6NY2 - chains D and Y of the 4 polymer chains in the assembly; structure by electron microscopy, 3.20 A resolution.

== Chain D ==
Molecule: DNA Non-target strand
Sequence (45 nucleotides; each row starts with the number of its first residue):
     1 CGGGATTTCA TCCTGCAGCA TCCCCGACCC GTATAACGAT ACATG
Unresolved in the structure: 36-45

== Chain Y ==
Name: CasX
From: Deltaproteobacteria bacterium
Notes: engineered mutation(s): D672A, E769A, D935A
UniProt: A0A357BT59 (A0A357BT59_9DELT); numbering as in UniProt; present here: 1-103, 186-828, 913-986
Sequence (986 residues; each row starts with the number of its first residue; X marks 166 residues of unknown identity (built as UNK)):
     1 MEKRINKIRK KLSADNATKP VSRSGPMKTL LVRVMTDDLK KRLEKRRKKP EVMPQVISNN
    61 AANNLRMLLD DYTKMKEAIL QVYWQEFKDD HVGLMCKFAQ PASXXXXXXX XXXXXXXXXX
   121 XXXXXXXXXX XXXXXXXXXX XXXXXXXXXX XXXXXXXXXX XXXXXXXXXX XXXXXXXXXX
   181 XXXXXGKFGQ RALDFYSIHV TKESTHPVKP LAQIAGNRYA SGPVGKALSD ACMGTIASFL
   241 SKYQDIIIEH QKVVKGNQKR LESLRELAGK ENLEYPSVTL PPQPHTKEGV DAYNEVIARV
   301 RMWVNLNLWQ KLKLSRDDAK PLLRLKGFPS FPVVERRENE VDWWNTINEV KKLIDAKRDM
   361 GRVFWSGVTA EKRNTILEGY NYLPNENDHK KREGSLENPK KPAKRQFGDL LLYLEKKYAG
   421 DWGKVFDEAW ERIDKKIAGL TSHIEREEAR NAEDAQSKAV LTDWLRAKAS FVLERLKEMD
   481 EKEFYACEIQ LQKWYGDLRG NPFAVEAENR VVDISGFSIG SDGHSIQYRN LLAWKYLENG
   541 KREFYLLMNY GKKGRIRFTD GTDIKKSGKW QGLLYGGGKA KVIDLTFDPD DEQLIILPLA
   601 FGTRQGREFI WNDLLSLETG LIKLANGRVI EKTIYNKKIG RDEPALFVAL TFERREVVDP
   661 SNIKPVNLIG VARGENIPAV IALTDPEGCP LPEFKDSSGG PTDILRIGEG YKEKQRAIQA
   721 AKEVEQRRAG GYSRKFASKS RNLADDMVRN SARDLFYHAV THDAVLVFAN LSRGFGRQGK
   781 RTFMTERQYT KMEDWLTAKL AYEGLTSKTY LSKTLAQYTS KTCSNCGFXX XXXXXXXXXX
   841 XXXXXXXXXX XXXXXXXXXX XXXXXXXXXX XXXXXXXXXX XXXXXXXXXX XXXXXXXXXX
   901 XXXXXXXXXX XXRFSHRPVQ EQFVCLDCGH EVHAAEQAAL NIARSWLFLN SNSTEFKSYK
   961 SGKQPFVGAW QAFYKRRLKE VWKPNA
Unresolved in the structure: 1, 120-122, 144-146, 158-176, 393-396, 419-421, 691-704, 828, 838-841, 844-859, 984-986
Sequence notes: conflict Ala-672 (Asp in A0A357BT59), Ala-769 (Glu in A0A357BT59), Ala-935 (Asp in A0A357BT59)
Disulfide bonds: Cys-826/Cys-928

== Chain D / chain Y interface ==
Residue-residue contacts (48; chain D residue first):
  DG3(D) / His-524(Y)  salt bridge to the phosphate
  DG4(D) / His-524(Y)  phosphate contact
  DA5(D) / Arg-529(Y)  salt bridge to the phosphate
  DA5(D) / Lys-553(Y)  phosphate contact
  DA5(D) / Gly-554(Y)  hydrogen bond to the phosphate
  DT6(D) / Tyr-196(Y)  sugar contact
  DT6(D) / Ala-220(Y)  phosphate contact
  DT6(D) / Ser-221(Y)  hydrogen bond to the phosphate
  DT6(D) / Lys-552(Y)  phosphate contact
  DT7(D) / Tyr-196(Y)  hydrogen bond to the phosphate
  DT7(D) / Thr-201(Y)  hydrogen bond to the phosphate
  DT7(D) / Lys-202(Y)  phosphate contact
  DT8(D) / Tyr-196(Y)  phosphate contact
  DT8(D) / Ser-197(Y)  phosphate contact
  DT8(D) / Lys-226(Y)  hydrogen bond to the base
  DT11(D) / Ser-103(Y)  phosphate contact
  DC12(D) / Arg-23(Y)  hydrogen bond to the phosphate
  DC12(D) / Ser-103(Y)  hydrogen bond to the phosphate
  DC13(D) / Arg-23(Y)  salt bridge to the phosphate
  DG18(D) / Gln-817(Y)  hydrogen bond to the phosphate
  DG18(D) / Tyr-959(Y)  sugar contact
  DC19(D) / Gln-817(Y)  hydrogen bond to the phosphate
  DC19(D) / Tyr-959(Y)  hydrogen bond to the phosphate
  DA20(D) / Tyr-818(Y)  hydrogen bond to the phosphate
  DT21(D) / Leu-771(Y)  base contact
  DT21(D) / Phe-775(Y)  base contact
  DT21(D) / Ala-816(Y)  sugar contact
  DT21(D) / Tyr-818(Y)  hydrogen bond to the phosphate
  DT21(D) / Thr-819(Y)  phosphate contact
  DT21(D) / Ser-820(Y)  phosphate contact
  DT21(D) / Lys-821(Y)  salt bridge to the phosphate
  DC22(D) / Arg-673(Y)  sugar contact
  DC22(D) / Gly-674(Y)  phosphate contact
  DC22(D) / Glu-675(Y)  hydrogen bond to the phosphate
  DC22(D) / Phe-775(Y)  base contact
  DC22(D) / Gly-776(Y)  base contact
  DC22(D) / Arg-777(Y)  base contact
  DC22(D) / Tyr-789(Y)  sugar contact
  DC22(D) / Ser-820(Y)  hydrogen bond to the phosphate
  DC22(D) / Arg-917(Y)  salt bridge to the phosphate
  DC23(D) / Glu-675(Y)  hydrogen bond to the phosphate
  DC23(D) / Asn-676(Y)  hydrogen bond to the phosphate
  DC23(D) / Arg-777(Y)  hydrogen bond to the base
  DC23(D) / Gln-920(Y)  phosphate contact
  DC24(D) / Lys-712(Y)  salt bridge to the phosphate
  DC24(D) / Arg-777(Y)  sugar contact
  DC24(D) / Gln-920(Y)  phosphate contact
  DC30(D) / Lys-313(Y)  salt bridge to the phosphate
Interface residues without a listed pair, chain D (25 interface residues in all): DC9, DA10, DT14, DG15, DC16, DG26, DA27, DC28
Interface residues without a listed pair, chain Y (43 interface residues in all): Lys-187, Arg-191, Val-200, Gly-222, Gln-527, Arg-557, Arg-716, Asn-770, Leu-815

== Summary ==
25 residues of chain D and 43 residues of chain Y are in contact; the contacts include 17 hydrogen bonds and 7
salt bridges. Polar contacts include DT8(D)/Lys-226(Y), DC23(D)/Arg-777(Y) and DA5(D)/Gly-554(Y).
Here chain D is DNA Non-target strand and chain Y is CasX (Deltaproteobacteria bacterium). Entry 6NY2
(CasX-gRNA-DNA(45bp) state I) was determined by electron microscopy (same publication as 6NY1 and 6NY3).
